Entry 8K9M (electron microscopy, 6.80 A resolution (low resolution: residue-level contacts below are approximate; hydrogen-bond / salt-bridge calls are withheld)); this record covers chains E and B of the 7 polymer chains in the assembly.

# Chain E
Protein: Spike glycoprotein
Source organism: Severe acute respiratory syndrome coronavirus 2
Reference sequence: P0DTC2 (SPIKE_SARS2); residues 1-1208 here = UniProt positions 1-1208
Chain sequence (1261 residues; numbered 1 to 1261; the number before each row is that of its first residue):
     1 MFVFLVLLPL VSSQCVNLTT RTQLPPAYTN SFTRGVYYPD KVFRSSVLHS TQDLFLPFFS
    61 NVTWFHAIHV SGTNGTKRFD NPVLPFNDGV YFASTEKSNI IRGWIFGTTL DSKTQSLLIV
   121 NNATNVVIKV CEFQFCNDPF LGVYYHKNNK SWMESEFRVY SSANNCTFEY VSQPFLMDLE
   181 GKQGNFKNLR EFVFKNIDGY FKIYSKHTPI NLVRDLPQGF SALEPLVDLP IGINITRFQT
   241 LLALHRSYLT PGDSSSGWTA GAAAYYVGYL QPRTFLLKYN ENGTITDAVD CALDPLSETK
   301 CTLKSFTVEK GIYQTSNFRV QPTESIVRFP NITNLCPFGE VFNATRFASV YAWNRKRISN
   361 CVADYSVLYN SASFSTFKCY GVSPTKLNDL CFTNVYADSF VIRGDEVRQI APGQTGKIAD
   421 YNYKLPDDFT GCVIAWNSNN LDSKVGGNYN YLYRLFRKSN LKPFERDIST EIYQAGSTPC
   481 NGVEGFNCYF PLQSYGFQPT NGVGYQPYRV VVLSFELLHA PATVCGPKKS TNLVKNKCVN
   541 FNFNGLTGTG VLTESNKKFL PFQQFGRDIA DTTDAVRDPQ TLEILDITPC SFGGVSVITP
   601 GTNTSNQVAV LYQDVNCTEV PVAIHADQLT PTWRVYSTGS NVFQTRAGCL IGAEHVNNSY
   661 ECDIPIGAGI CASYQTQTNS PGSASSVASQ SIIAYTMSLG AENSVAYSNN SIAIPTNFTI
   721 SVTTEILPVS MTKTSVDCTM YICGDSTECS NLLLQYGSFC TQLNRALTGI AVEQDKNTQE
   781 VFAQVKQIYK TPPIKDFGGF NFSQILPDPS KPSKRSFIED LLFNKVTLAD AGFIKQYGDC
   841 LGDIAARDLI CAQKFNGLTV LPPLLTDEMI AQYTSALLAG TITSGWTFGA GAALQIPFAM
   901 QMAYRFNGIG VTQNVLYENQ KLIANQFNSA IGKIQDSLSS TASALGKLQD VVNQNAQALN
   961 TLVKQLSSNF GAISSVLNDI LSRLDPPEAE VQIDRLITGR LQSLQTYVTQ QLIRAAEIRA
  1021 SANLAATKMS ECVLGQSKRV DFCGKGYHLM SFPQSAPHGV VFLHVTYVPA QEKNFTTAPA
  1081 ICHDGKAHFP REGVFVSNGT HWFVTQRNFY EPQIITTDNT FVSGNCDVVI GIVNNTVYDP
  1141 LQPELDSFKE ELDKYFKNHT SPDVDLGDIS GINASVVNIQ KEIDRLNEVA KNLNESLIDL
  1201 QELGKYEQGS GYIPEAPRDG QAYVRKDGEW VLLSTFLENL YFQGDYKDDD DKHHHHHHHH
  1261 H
Unresolved in the structure: 1-13, 70-76, 621-640, 677-688, 828-847, 1148-1261
Differences from the reference sequence: engineered mutation Gly682 (Arg in P0DTC2), Ser683 (Arg in P0DTC2), Ser685 (Arg in P0DTC2), Pro986 (Lys in P0DTC2), Pro987 (Val in P0DTC2); expression tag (1209-1261)
Cystine bridges: Cys131-Cys166, Cys291-Cys301, Cys336-Cys361, Cys379-Cys432, Cys480-Cys488, Cys538-Cys590, Cys617-Cys649, Cys662-Cys671, Cys738-Cys760, Cys743-Cys749, Cys1032-Cys1043, Cys1082-Cys1126
Covalent attachments: N-acetylglucosamine (NAG) linked to Asn122
Curated features (UniProtKB/Swiss-Prot):
  - region: Asn280 to Cys301 (Putative superantigen), Arg403 to Asp405 (Integrin-binding motif), Asn448 to Phe456 (Immunodominant HLA epitope recognized by the CD8+), Pro681, Ala684 (Putative superantigen), Ser816 to Tyr837 (Fusion peptide 1), Lys835 to Phe855 (Fusion peptide 2), Asp1163 to Glu1202 (Heptad repeat 2)
  - site: Arg815, Ser816 (Cleavage)
  - glycosylation: Asn17 (N-linked (GlcNAc...) (complex) asparagine), Asn61 (N-linked (GlcNAc...) (hybrid) asparagine), Asn74 (N-linked (GlcNAc...) (complex) asparagine), Asn122 (N-linked (GlcNAc...) (hybrid) asparagine), Asn149 (N-linked (GlcNAc...) (complex) asparagine), Asn165 (N-linked (GlcNAc...) (complex) asparagine), Asn234 (N-linked (GlcNAc...) (high mannose) asparagine), Asn282 (N-linked (GlcNAc...) (complex) asparagine), Thr323 (O-linked (GalNAc) threonine), Ser325 (O-linked (HexNAc...) serine), Asn331 (N-linked (GlcNAc...) (complex) asparagine), Asn343 (N-linked (GlcNAc...) (complex) asparagine), Asn603 (N-linked (GlcNAc...) (hybrid) asparagine), Asn616 (N-linked (GlcNAc...) (complex) asparagine), Asn657 (N-linked (GlcNAc...) (complex) asparagine), Thr676 (O-linked (GlcNAc...) threonine), Thr678 (O-linked (GlcNAc...) threonine), Asn709 (N-linked (GlcNAc...) (high mannose) asparagine), Asn717 (N-linked (GlcNAc...) (hybrid) asparagine), Asn801 (N-linked (GlcNAc...) (hybrid) asparagine) and 6 more in UniProt
  - natural variant: Leu5 (L5F: In strain: Iota/B.1.526), Ser13 (S13I: In strain: Epsilon/B.1.427/B.1.429), Leu18 (L18F: In strain: Beta/B.1.351, Gamma/P.1 and 1 more), Thr19 (T19I: In strain: Omicron/BQ.1.1, Omicron/XBB.1.5 and 1 more; T19R: In strain: Delta/B.1.617.2, Omicron/BA.2 and 4 more), Thr20 (T20N: In strain: Gamma/P.1), Leu24 to Ala27 (sequence variant, change not given here; In strain: Omicron/BA.2, Omicron/BA.2.12.1 and 6 more), Pro26 (P26S: In strain: Gamma/P.1), Gln52 (Q52H: In strain: Omicron/EG.5.1), Ala67 (A67V: In strain: Eta/B.1.525, Omicron/BA.1), His69 to Val70 (deletion: In strain: Alpha/B.1.1.7, Eta/B.1.525 and 5 more), Gly75 (G75V: In strain: Lambda/C.37), Thr76 (T76I: In strain: Lambda/C.37), 82 further natural variant entries in UniProt
  - mutagenesis: His69 to Val70 (Increased incorporation of cleaved spike into virions), Asn121 (N121Q: Partial loss of biliverdin affinity), Arg190 (R190K: Partial loss of biliverdin affinity), Asn234 (N234Q: Increased resistance to neutralizing antibodies), Asn331 (N331Q: Reduced viral infectivity), Asn343 (N343Q: Reduced viral infectivity), Leu452 (L452R: Increased resistance to neutralizing antibodies. Decreases HLA binding to NF9 epitope. Increased binding affinity to human ACE2), Tyr453 (Y453F: Decreased HLA binding to NF9 epitope. Increased binding affinity to human ACE2), Ala475 (A475V: Increased resistance to neutralizing antibodies), Val483 (V483A: Increased resistance to neutralizing antibodies), Glu484 (E484D: Increased replication in human TMEM106B overexpressing cells), Phe490 (F490L: Increased resistance to neutralizing antibodies and human covalescent sera neutralization), 12 further mutagenesis entries in UniProt

# Chain B
Protein: Light chain of S2H5 Fab
Source organism: Mus musculus
Notes: antibody fragment or engineered binder
Chain sequence (219 residues; numbered 1 to 219; the number before each row is that of its first residue):
     1 DVLMTQTPLS LPVSLGDQAS ISCRSSQSIV HSNGNTYLEW YLQKPGQSPK LLIYKVSNRF
    61 SGVPDRFSGS GSGTDFTLKI SRVEAEDLGV YYCFQGSHVP RTFGGGTKLE IKRADAAPTV
   121 SIFPPSSEQL TSGGASVVCF LNNFYPKDIN VKWKIDGSER QNGVLNSWTD QDSKDSTYSM
   181 SSTLTLTKDE YERHNSYTCE ATHKTSTSPI VKSFNRNEC
Cystine bridges: Cys23-Cys93, Cys139-Cys199

# Interface between chain E and chain B
Contacting residue pairs (16):
  Tyr144(E) with His98(B)
  Tyr145(E) with Ser97(B); His98(B)
  Lys147(E) with His31(B); Tyr37(B); Ser97(B); His98(B); Val99(B)
  Asn148(E) with Val30(B)
  Tyr248(E) with Tyr37(B); Leu38(B); Lys55(B); Ser97(B)
  Leu249(E) with His31(B); Asn33(B); Asn35(B)
Interface residues without a listed pair, chain E (9 interface residues in all): Met153, Ser155, Ser247
Interface residues without a listed pair, chain B (13 interface residues in all): Ser28, Thr36, Gly96

# In short
9 residues of chain E and 13 residues of chain B are in contact. Covalently linked N-acetylglucosamine: at
Asn122(E). From UniProt: 24 mutagenesis sites on chain E.
Chain E is Spike glycoprotein (Severe acute respiratory syndrome coronavirus 2) and chain B is Light chain of
S2H5 Fab (Mus musculus); the structure, SARS-CoV-2 spike protein in complex with two S2H5 Fabs on NTD-1 and
NTD-3, was determined by electron microscopy (same publication as 8K9B and 8K9J).
